7EU7 - chains C and D of the 4 polymer chains in the assembly; structure by electron microscopy, 3.50 A resolution.

Chain C:
Name: Glutamate receptor ionotropic, NMDA 1
From: Homo sapiens
Reference sequence: Q05586 (NMDZ1_HUMAN); residues 1-847 here = UniProt positions 1-847
Chain sequence (847 residues; each row starts with the number of its first residue):
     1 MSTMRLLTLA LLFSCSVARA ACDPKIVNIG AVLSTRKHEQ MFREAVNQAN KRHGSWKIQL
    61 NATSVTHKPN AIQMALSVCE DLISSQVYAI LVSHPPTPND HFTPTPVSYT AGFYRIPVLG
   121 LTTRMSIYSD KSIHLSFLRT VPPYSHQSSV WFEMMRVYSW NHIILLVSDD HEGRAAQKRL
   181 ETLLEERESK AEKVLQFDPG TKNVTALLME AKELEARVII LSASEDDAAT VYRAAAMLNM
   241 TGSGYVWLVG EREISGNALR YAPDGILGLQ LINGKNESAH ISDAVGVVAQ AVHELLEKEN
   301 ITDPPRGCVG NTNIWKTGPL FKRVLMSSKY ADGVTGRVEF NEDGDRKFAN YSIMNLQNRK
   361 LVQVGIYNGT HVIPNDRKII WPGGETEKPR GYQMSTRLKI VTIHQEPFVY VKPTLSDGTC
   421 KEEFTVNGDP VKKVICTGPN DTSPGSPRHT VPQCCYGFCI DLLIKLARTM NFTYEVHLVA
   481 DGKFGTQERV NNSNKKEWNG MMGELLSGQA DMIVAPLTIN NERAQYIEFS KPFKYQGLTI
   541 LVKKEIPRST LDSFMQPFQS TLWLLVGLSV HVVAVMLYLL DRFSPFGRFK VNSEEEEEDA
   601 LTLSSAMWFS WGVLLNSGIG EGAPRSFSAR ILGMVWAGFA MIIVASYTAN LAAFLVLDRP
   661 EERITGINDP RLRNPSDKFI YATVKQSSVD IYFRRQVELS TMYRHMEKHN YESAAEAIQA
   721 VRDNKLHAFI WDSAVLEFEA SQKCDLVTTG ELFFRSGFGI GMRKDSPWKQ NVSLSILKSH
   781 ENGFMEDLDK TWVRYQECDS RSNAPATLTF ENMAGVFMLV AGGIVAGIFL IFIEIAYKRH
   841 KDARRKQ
Disordered / not traced: 1-24, 54-58, 583-601, 799-807, 842-847
Cystine bridges: Cys79-Cys308, Cys420-Cys454, Cys436-Cys455, Cys744-Cys798
Glycans and other covalent adducts: N-acetylglucosamine (NAG) linked to Asn61, Asn203, Asn239, Asn276, Asn350, Asn368, Asn440, Asn471, Asn771
Ligand contacts: glycine (GLY): Phe484, Pro516, Leu517, Thr518, Arg523, Ser687, Ser688, Trp731, Phe758

Chain D:
Name: Glutamate receptor ionotropic, NMDA 2A
From: Homo sapiens
Reference sequence: Q12879 (NMDE1_HUMAN); numbering as in UniProt (aligned over 1-841)
Chain sequence (841 residues; numbered 1 to 841; the number before each row is that of its first residue):
     1 MGRVGYWTLL VLPALLVWRG PAPSAAAEKG PPALNIAVML GHSHDVTERE LRTLWGPEQA
    61 AGLPLDVNVV ALLMNRTDPK SLITHVCDLM SGARIHGLVF GDDTDQEAVA QMLDFISSHT
   121 FVPILGIHGG ASMIMADKDP TSTFFQFGAS IQQQATVMLK IMQDYDWHVF SLVTTIFPGY
   181 REFISFVKTT VDNSFVGWDM QNVITLDTSF EDAKTQVQLK KIHSSVILLY CSKDEAVLIL
   241 SEARSLGLTG YDFFWIVPSL VSGNTELIPK EFPSGLISVS YDDWDYSLEA RVRDGIGILT
   301 TAASSMLEKF SYIPEAKASC YGQMERPEVP MHTLHPFMVN VTWDGKDLSF TEEGYQVHPR
   361 LVVIVLNKDR EWEKVGKWEN HTLSLRHAVW PRYKSFSDCE PDDNHLSIVT LEEAPFVIVE
   421 DIDPLTETCV RNTVPCRKFV KINNSTNEGM NVKKCCKGFC IDILKKLSRT VKFTYDLYLV
   481 TNGKHGKKVN NVWNGMIGEV VYQRAVMAVG SLTINEERSE VVDFSVPFVE TGISVMVSRS
   541 NGTVSPSAFL EPFSASVWVM MFVMLLIVSA IAVFVFEYFS PVGYNRNLAK GKAPHGPSFT
   601 IGKAIWLLWG LVFNNSVPVQ NPKGTTSKIM VSVWAFFAVI FLASYTANLA AFMIQEEFVD
   661 QVTGLSDKKF QRPHDYSPPF RFGTVPNGST ERNIRNNYPY MHQYMTKFNQ KGVEDALVSL
   721 KTGKLDAFIY DAAVLNYKAG RDEGCKLVTI GSGYIFATTG YGIALQKGSP WKRQIDLALL
   781 QFVGDGEMEE LETLWLTGIC HNEKNEVMSS QLDIDNMAGV FYMLAAAMAL SLITFIWEHL
   841 F
Disordered / not traced: 1-33, 579-598, 805-811
Cystine bridges: Cys87-Cys320, Cys429-Cys455, Cys436-Cys456, Cys745-Cys800
Glycans and other covalent adducts: N-acetylglucosamine (NAG) linked to Asn340, Asn380, Asn687
Ligand contacts:
  - glutamic acid (GLU): His485, Ser511, Leu512, Thr513, Arg518, Gly688, Ser689, Thr690, Tyr730, Asp731, Tyr761
  - Esketamine (JC9; (2S)-2-(2-chlorophenyl)-2-(methylamino)cyclohexan-1-one): Leu642, Ala643, Thr646

How chain C and chain D interact:
Residue-residue contacts - 55 pairs, chain C then chain D:
  Ala71(C) - Phe115(D)
  Ala71(C) - His119(D)
  Ile72(C) - Ile83(D)  hydrophobic
  Ile72(C) - Phe115(D)
  Ile72(C) - His119(D)
  Ile72(C) - Thr120(D)
  Leu76(C) - Ile83(D)  hydrophobic
  Leu76(C) - Thr84(D)
  Tyr109(C) - Gln111(D)
  Tyr109(C) - Met112(D)
  Tyr109(C) - Phe115(D)  hydrophobic
  Thr110(C) - Met112(D)
  Gly112(C) - Ala108(D)
  Phe113(C) - Thr77(D)
  Phe113(C) - Pro79(D)
  Phe113(C) - Gln106(D)
  Phe113(C) - Ala108(D)  hydrophobic
  Phe113(C) - Val109(D)  hydrophobic
  Tyr114(C) - Pro79(D)
  Arg115(C) - Gln106(D)  hydrogen bond
  Arg115(C) - Ala108(D)
  Asp130(C) - Pro178(D)
  Ser132(C) - Gln111(D)
  Ser132(C) - Pro178(D)  hydrogen bond (side chain-backbone)
  Ile133(C) - Gln111(D)
  Ile133(C) - Ala136(D)  hydrophobic
  Leu135(C) - Ala108(D)  hydrophobic
  Cys308(C) - Asp78(D)
  Cys308(C) - Pro79(D)  hydrophobic
  Cys308(C) - Lys80(D)
  Val309(C) - Lys80(D)
  Val309(C) - Ser81(D)
  Thr312(C) - Arg76(D)
  Thr312(C) - Thr77(D)
  Thr312(C) - Asp78(D)
  Ile314(C) - Gln106(D)
  Arg489(C) - Phe195(D)
  Asn494(C) - Asn193(D)
  Lys496(C) - Asn193(D)
  Lys496(C) - Phe195(D)
  Phe558(C) - Leu812(D)
  Gln559(C) - Leu812(D)
  Leu562(C) - Leu812(D)  hydrophobic
  Asn616(C) - Asn614(D)  hydrogen bond
  Ser628(C) - Thr834(D)
  Gly638(C) - Phe613(D)
  Phe639(C) - Val820(D)  hydrophobic
  Ile643(C) - Val820(D)  hydrophobic
  Ala649(C) - Thr646(D)
  Ala649(C) - Leu649(D)  hydrophobic
  Ala649(C) - Ala650(D)
  Asn650(C) - Leu812(D)
  Ala653(C) - Ala650(D)
  Ala653(C) - Met653(D)  hydrophobic
  Val697(C) - Arg431(D)
Interface residues without a listed pair, chain C (47 interface residues in all): Ala75, Thr105, Pro106, Lys131, His171, Gly310, Asn311, Lys495, Leu580, Leu632, Met634, Ala637, Met641, Ala645, Ala652
Interface residues without a listed pair, chain D (40 interface residues in all): Cys87, Ile116, Asp137, Gly179, Asp192, Cys320, Asn432, Met817, Ser831, Phe835

In short:
47 residues of chain C face 40 of chain D across their interface, with 3 hydrogen bonds. Polar contacts
include Arg115(C)-Gln106(D), Ser132(C)-Pro178(D) and Asn616(C)-Asn614(D). Chain C binds glycine. Chain D binds
glutamic acid and Esketamine.
Here chain C is Glutamate receptor ionotropic, NMDA 1 and chain D is Glutamate receptor ionotropic, NMDA 2A,
both from Homo sapiens. Entry 7EU7 (Structure of the human GluN1-GluN2A NMDA receptor in complex with
S-ketamine, glycine and glutamate) was determined by electron microscopy, deposited together with 7EU8.
